2XND - chains C and F of the 17 polymer chains in the assembly; structure by X-ray diffraction, 3.50 A resolution.

Chain C:
Molecule: ATP synthase subunit alpha, mitochondrial
Source organism: Bos taurus
Notes: EC 3.6.3.14
UniProtKB: P19483 (ATPA_BOVIN); residues 19-510 here correspond to UniProt positions 62-553 (UniProt number = residue number + 43)
Sequence (492 residues; numbered 19 to 510; the number before each row is that of its first residue):
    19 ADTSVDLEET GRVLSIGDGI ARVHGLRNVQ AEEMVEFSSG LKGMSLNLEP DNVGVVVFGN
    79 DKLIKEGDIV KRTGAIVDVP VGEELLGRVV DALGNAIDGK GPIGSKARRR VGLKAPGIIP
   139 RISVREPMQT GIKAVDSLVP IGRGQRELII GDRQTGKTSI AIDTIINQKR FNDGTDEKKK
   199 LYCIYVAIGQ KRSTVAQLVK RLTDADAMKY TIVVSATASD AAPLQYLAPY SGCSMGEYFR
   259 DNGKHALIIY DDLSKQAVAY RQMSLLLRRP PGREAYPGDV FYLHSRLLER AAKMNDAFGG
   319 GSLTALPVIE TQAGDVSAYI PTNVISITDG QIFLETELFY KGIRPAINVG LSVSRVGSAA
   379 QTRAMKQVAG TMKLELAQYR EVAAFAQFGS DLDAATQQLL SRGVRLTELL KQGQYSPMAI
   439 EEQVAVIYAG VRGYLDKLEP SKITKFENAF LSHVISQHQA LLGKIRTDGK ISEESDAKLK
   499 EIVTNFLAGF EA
Differences from the reference sequence: cloning artifact (481)
Bound ions: Mg2+: Thr176 (together with AMP-PNP)
Residues lining bound ligands:
  - AMP-PNP (ANP; phosphoaminophosphonic acid-adenylate ester), molecule 1: Asp170, Arg171, Gln172, Thr173, Gly174, Lys175, Thr176, Ser177, Glu328, Phe357, Arg362, Pro363, Gln430, Gly431, Gln432, Tyr433
  - AMP-PNP (ANP), molecule 2: Ile343, Ser344, Val371, Ser372, Arg373, Leu392
Swiss-Prot annotation at these positions:
  - binding site (ATP): Gln172, Gly174, Lys175, Thr176, Ser177, Gln430, Gln432
  - binding site (Mg(2+)): Thr176, Asp269
  - site: Ser370 (Required for activity)
  - modified residue: Ser22 (Phosphoserine), Ser33 (Phosphoserine), Ser63 (Phosphoserine), Lys80 (N6-acetyllysine), Lys83 (N6-acetyllysine), Lys89 (N6-acetyllysine), Thr91 (Phosphothreonine), Lys118 (N6-acetyllysine), Ser123 (Phosphoserine), Lys124 (N6-acetyllysine), Ser141 (Phosphoserine), Arg161 (Omega-N-methylarginine), Lys187 (N6-acetyllysine), Lys196 (N6-acetyllysine), Lys197 (N6-acetyllysine), Lys218 (N6-acetyllysine), Lys262 (N6-acetyllysine), Lys384 (N6-acetyllysine), Lys391 (N6-acetyllysine), Lys455 (N6-acetyllysine) and 4 more in UniProt
  - glycosylation: Ser33 (O-linked (GlcNAc) serine)

Chain F:
Molecule: ATP synthase subunit beta, mitochondrial
Source organism: Bos taurus
Notes: EC 3.6.3.14
UniProtKB: P00829 (ATPB_BOVIN); residues 9-475 here correspond to UniProt positions 59-525 (UniProt number = residue number + 50)
Sequence (467 residues; row label = number of the first residue in the row):
     9 TTGRIVAVIG AVVDVQFDEG LPPILNALEV QGRETRLVLE VAQHLGESTV RTIAMDGTEG
    69 LVRGQKVLDS GAPIRIPVGP ETLGRIMNVI GEPIDERGPI KTKQFAAIHA EAPEFVEMSV
   129 EQEILVTGIK VVDLLAPYAK GGKIGLFGGA GVGKTVLIME LINNVAKAHG GYSVFAGVGE
   189 RTREGNDLYH EMIESGVINL KDATSKVALV YGQMNEPPGA RARVALTGLT VAEYFRDQEG
   249 QDVLLFIDNI FRFTQAGSEV SALLGRIPSA VGYQPTLATD MGTMQERITT TKKGSITSVQ
   309 AIYVPADDLT DPAPATTFAH LDATTVLSRA IAELGIYPAV DPLDSTSRIM DPNIVGSEHY
   369 DVARGVQKIL QDYKSLQDII AILGMDELSE EDKLTVSRAR KIQRFLSQPF QVAEVFTGHL
   429 GKLVPLKETI KGFQQILAGE YDHLPEQAFY MVGPIEEAVA KADKLAE
Unresolved in the structure: 475
Bound ions: Mg2+: Thr163 (together with AMP-PNP)
Residues lining bound ligands: AMP-PNP (ANP; phosphoaminophosphonic acid-adenylate ester): Gly157, Ala158, Gly159, Val160, Gly161, Lys162, Thr163, Val164, Glu188, Arg189, Tyr311, Tyr345, Pro346, Phe418, Ala421, Phe424, Thr425
Swiss-Prot annotation at these positions:
  - binding site (ADP): Gly159, Val160, Gly161, Lys162, Thr163, Val164
  - binding site (ATP): Gly159, Gly161, Lys162, Thr163, Val164, Arg189
  - binding site (phosphate): Gly159, Val160, Gly161, Lys162, Thr163
  - binding site (Mg(2+)): Thr163, Glu188
  - modified residue: Lys74 (N6-acetyllysine), Lys111 (N6-acetyllysine), Lys148 (N6-acetyllysine), Lys209 (N6-acetyllysine), Lys214 (N6-acetyllysine), Thr262 (Phosphothreonine), Ser365 (Phosphoserine), Lys376 (N6-acetyllysine), Ser383 (Phosphoserine), Lys430 (N6-acetyllysine), Lys435 (N6-acetyllysine), Lys472 (N6-acetyllysine)
  - glycosylation: Ser56 (O-linked (GlcNAc) serine)

How chain C and chain F interact:
Residue-residue contacts - 90 pairs, chain C then chain F:
  Leu32(C) with Gly54(F)
  Ser33(C) with His52(F)
  Ile34(C) with Ile32(F); Gln51(F); His52(F), hydrogen bond (backbone-backbone)
  Gly35(C) with Gln51(F)
  Asp36(C) with Gln51(F); Arg274(F), salt bridge
  Asn78(C) with Glu119(F), hydrogen bond
  Asp79(C) with Ile32(F)
  Lys80(C) with Ile32(F); Glu119(F), salt bridge
  Lys83(C) with Leu29(F); Pro31(F); His52(F)
  Glu84(C) with Leu29(F); His52(F), hydrogen bond (backbone-side chain); Gly54(F); Glu55(F), hydrogen bond (side chain-backbone); Ser56(F), hydrogen bond (side chain-backbone)
  Ile115(C) with Phe123(F); Val124(F)
  Asp116(C) with Val124(F)
  Arg171(C) with Phe326(F); Asp352(F), salt bridge
  Gln172(C) with Thr354(F)
  Gln208(C) with Glu294(F)
  Lys209(C) with Lys151(F); Glu294(F); Ala327(F); His328(F); Leu329(F); Asp330(F), salt bridge; Arg356(F)
  Arg210(C) with Ala120(F), hydrogen bond (side chain-backbone); Pro121(F), hydrogen bond (side chain-backbone); Glu122(F); Met126(F); Glu294(F), hydrogen bond (backbone-side chain)
  Ser211(C) with Met126(F)
  Thr212(C) with Arg356(F)
  Val213(C) with Phe123(F), hydrophobic
  Ala214(C) with Phe123(F); Met126(F), hydrophobic; Val128(F)
  Gln215(C) with Ser127(F), hydrogen bond (side chain-backbone); Val128(F); Gln130(F); Arg356(F)
  Val217(C) with Phe123(F), hydrophobic
  Thr235(C) with Glu294(F)
  Ala236(C) with Gly290(F); Glu294(F); His328(F)
  Ser237(C) with Ala120(F); Thr291(F); Glu294(F), hydrogen bond
  Asp238(C) with Thr287(F)
  Ala240(C) with Thr287(F)
  Gln243(C) with Thr287(F)
  Lys273(C) with Ala327(F)
  Val276(C) with Ala286(F), hydrophobic
  Arg279(C) with Ser277(F), hydrogen bond; Ala278(F)
  Gln280(C) with Pro283(F); Thr284(F); Ala286(F); Thr287(F), hydrogen bond
  Leu283(C) with Ile275(F)
  Leu284(C) with Thr284(F)
  Arg286(C) with Gly273(F), hydrogen bond (side chain-backbone); Ile275(F)
  Ala293(C) with Ser277(F); Ala278(F)
  Gln330(C) with Leu317(F); Thr318(F); Ala323(F)
  Glu355(C) with Gln379(F); Ser383(F)
  Phe357(C) with Arg372(F)
  Tyr358(C) with Leu351(F), hydrogen bond (side chain-backbone); Thr354(F); Gln375(F); Lys376(F); Gln379(F)
  Lys359(C) with Lys376(F); Gln379(F); Asp380(F), salt bridge; Ser383(F), hydrogen bond
  Arg362(C) with Arg372(F)
Interface residues without a listed pair, chain C (51 interface residues in all): Ile82, Val107, Gly117, Lys218, Arg219, Ala239, Gln405, Tyr433
Interface residues without a listed pair, chain F (60 interface residues in all): Leu33, Ala50, Leu53, Thr57, Pro276, Thr297, Ser353, Ser355, Asp359, Tyr368, Ile387

In short:
Chain C and chain F form an interface of 51 and 60 residues respectively; the contacts include 15 hydrogen
bonds and 5 salt bridges. Among the polar pairs are Asp36(C)-Arg274(F), Lys80(C)-Glu119(F) and
Arg171(C)-Asp352(F). Bound to chain C: AMP-PNP. Ligands of chain F: AMP-PNP.
Chain C is ATP synthase subunit alpha, mitochondrial and chain F is ATP synthase subunit beta, mitochondrial,
both from Bos taurus; the structure, Crystal structure of bovine F1-c8 sub-complex of ATP Synthase, was
determined by X-ray diffraction.
